7ZR7 - chains B and H of the 9 polymer chains in the assembly; structure by electron microscopy, 3.70 A resolution.

# Chain B
Protein: Spike glycoprotein, Fibritin
Organism: Severe acute respiratory syndrome coronavirus 2
UniProt: chimeric construct of P0DTC2, P10104: residues 1-1205 from P0DTC2 (SPIKE_SARS2) positions 1-1205 (same numbers); residues 1208-1234 from P10104 positions 458-484 (UniProt number = residue number - 750)
Chain sequence (1285 residues; row label = number of the first residue in the row):
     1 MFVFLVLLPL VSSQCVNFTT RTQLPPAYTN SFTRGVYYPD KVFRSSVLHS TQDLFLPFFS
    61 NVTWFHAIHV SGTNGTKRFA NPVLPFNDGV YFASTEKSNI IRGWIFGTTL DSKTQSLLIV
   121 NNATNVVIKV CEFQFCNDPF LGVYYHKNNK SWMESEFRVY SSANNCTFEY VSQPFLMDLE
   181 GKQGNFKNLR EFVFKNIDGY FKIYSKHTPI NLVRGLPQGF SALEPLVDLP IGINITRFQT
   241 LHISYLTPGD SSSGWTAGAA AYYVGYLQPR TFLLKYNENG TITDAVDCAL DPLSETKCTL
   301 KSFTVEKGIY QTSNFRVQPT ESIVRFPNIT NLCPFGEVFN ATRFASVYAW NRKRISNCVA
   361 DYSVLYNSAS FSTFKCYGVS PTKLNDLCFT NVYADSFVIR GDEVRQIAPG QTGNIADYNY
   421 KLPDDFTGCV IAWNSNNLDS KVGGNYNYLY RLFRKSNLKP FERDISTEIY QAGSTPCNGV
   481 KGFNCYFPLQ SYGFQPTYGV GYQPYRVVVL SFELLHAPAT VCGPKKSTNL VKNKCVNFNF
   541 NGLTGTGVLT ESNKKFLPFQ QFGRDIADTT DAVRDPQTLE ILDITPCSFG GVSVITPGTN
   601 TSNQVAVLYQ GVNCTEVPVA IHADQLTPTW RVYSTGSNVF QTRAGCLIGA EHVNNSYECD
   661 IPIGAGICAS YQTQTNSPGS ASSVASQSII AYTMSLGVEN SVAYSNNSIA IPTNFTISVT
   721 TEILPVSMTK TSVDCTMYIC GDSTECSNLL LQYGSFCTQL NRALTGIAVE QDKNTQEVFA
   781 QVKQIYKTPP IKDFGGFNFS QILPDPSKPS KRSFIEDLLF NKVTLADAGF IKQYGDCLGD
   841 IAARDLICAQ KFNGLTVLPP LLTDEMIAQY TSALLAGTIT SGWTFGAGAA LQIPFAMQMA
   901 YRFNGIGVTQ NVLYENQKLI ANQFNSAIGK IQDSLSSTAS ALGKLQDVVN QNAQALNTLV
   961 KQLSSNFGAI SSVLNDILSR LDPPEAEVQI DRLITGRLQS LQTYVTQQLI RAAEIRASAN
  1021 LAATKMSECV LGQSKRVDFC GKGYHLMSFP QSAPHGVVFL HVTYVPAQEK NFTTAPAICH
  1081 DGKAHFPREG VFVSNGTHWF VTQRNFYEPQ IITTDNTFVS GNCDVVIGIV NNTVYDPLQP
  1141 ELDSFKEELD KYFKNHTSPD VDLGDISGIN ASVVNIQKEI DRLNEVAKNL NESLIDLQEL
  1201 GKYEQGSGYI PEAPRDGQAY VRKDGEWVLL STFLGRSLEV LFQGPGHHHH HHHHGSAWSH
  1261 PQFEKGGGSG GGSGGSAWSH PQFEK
Unresolved in the structure: 1-12, 73-74, 180-185, 250-256, 620-637, 674-685, 825-851, 1145-1285
Construct notes: variant Phe18 (Leu in P0DTC2), Ala80 (Asp in P0DTC2), Gly215 (Asp in P0DTC2), Asn414 (Lys417 in P0DTC2), Lys481 (Glu484 in P0DTC2), Tyr498 (Asn501 in P0DTC2), Gly611 (Asp614 in P0DTC2), Val698 (Ala701 in P0DTC2); engineered mutation Ile243 (Arg246 in P0DTC2), Gly679 (Arg682 in P0DTC2), Ser680 (Arg683 in P0DTC2), Ser682 (Arg685 in P0DTC2), Pro983 (Lys986 in P0DTC2), Pro984 (Val987 in P0DTC2), Leu1229 (Phe479 in P10104); linker (1206-1207); expression tag (1235-1285)
Disulfide bonds: Cys15-Cys136, Cys131-Cys166, Cys288-Cys298, Cys333-Cys358, Cys376-Cys429, Cys388-Cys522, Cys477-Cys485, Cys535-Cys587, Cys614-Cys646, Cys659-Cys668, Cys735-Cys757, Cys740-Cys746, Cys1029-Cys1040, Cys1079-Cys1123
Covalently attached groups: N-acetylglucosamine (NAG) linked to Asn61, Asn165, Asn279, Asn328, Asn340, Asn600, Asn613, Asn654, Asn706, Asn714, Asn798, Asn1071, Asn1095, Asn1131
Curated features (UniProtKB/Swiss-Prot):
  - glycosylation (N-linked (GlcNAc...) asparagine): Asn17 (complex), Asn61 (hybrid), Asn74 (complex), Asn122 (hybrid), Asn149 (complex), Asn165 (complex), Asn234 (high mannose), Asn331 (complex), Asn603 (hybrid)

# Chain H
Protein: Omi-42 heavy chain
Organism: Homo sapiens
Chain sequence (125 residues; row label = number of the first residue in the row):
     1 EVQLLETGGG LVQPGRSLRL SCAASGFPFD DYAIHWVRLA PGKGLEWVSS ISWDSGSIGY
    61 ADSVKGRFTI SRDNAKNSLY LQMNSLRAED TALYYCAKGA FPGYSSGWYY GLDVWGQGAT
   121 VTVSS
Disulfide bonds: Cys22-Cys96

# Interface between chain B and chain H
Residue-residue contacts (12):
  Thr412(B) - Tyr109(H)
  Gly413(B) - Tyr109(H)  hydrogen bond (backbone-side chain)
  Asn414(B) - Tyr110(H)
  Asp417(B) - Tyr109(H)
  Leu452(B) - Tyr110(H)
  Phe453(B) - Phe101(H)  hydrophobic
  Tyr470(B) - Pro102(H)
  Ala472(B) - Pro28(H)
  Ala472(B) - Tyr32(H)  hydrogen bond (backbone-side chain)
  Gly473(B) - Pro28(H)
  Ser474(B) - Phe27(H)
  Ser474(B) - Pro28(H)
Other interface residues (no listed pair), chain B (13 interface residues in all): Tyr418, Lys455, Tyr486
Other interface residues (no listed pair), chain H (9 interface residues in all): Asp31, Gly103

# Summary
13 residues of chain B face 9 of chain H across their interface, with 2 hydrogen bonds. Polar pairs include
Gly413(B)-Tyr109(H) and Ala472(B)-Tyr32(H). Covalently linked N-acetylglucosamine: at Asn61(B), Asn165(B),
Asn279(B), Asn328(B), Asn340(B) and Asn600(B) and 8 more.
Chain B is Spike glycoprotein, Fibritin (Severe acute respiratory syndrome coronavirus 2) and chain H is
Omi-42 heavy chain (Homo sapiens); the structure, Omi-42 fab in complex with sars-cov-2 beta spike
glycoprotein, was determined by electron microscopy, deposited together with 7ZF6, 7ZF7, 7ZFD, 7ZFF, 7ZR8 and
7ZRC.
